4EL8 - chain A; structure by X-ray diffraction, 2.45 A resolution.

[Chain A]
Molecule: Glycoside hydrolase family 48
Organism: Caldicellulosiruptor bescii
UniProt: B9MKU7 (B9MKU7_ANATD); residues 1-634 here correspond to UniProt positions 1126-1759 (UniProt number = residue number + 1125)
Chain sequence (634 residues; numbered 1 to 634; the number before each row is that of its first residue):
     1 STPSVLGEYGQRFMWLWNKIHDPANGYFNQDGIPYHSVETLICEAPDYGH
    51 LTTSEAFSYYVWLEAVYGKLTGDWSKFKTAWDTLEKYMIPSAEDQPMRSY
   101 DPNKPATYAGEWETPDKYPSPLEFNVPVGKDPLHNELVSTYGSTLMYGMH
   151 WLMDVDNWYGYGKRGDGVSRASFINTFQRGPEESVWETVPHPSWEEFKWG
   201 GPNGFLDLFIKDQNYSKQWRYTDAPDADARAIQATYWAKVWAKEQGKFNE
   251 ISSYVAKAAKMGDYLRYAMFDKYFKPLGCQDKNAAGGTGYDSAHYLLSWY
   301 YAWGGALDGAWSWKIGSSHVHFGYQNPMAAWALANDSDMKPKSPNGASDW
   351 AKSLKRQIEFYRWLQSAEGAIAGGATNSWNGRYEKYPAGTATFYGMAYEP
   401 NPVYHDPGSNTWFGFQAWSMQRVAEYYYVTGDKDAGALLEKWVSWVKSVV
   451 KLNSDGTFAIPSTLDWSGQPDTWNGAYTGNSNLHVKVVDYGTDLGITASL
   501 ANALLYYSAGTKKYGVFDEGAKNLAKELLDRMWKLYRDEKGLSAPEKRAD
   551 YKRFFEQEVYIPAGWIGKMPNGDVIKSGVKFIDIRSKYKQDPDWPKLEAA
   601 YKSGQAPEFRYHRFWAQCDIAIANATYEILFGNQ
Not modelled in the structure: 1-6, 98, 308-310, 632-634
Metal / ion sites: Ca2+: E182, E187, D406

[Summary]
The Ca2+ site is built by E182, E187 and D406.
Chain A is Glycoside hydrolase family 48 (Caldicellulosiruptor bescii); the structure, The unliganded
structure of C.bescii CelA GH48 module, was determined by X-ray diffraction together with 4DOD and 4DOE from
the same study.
